Entry 5L5D (X-ray diffraction, 2.80 A resolution); this record covers chains B and C of the 28 polymer chains in the assembly.

# Chain B
Molecule: Proteasome subunit alpha type-3
Source organism: Saccharomyces cerevisiae (strain ATCC 204508 / S288c)
Notes: EC 3.4.25.1
UniProtKB: P23638 (PSA3_YEAST); residues 0-257 here correspond to UniProt positions 1-258 (UniProt number = residue number + 1)
Chain sequence (258 residues; each row starts with the number of its first residue; numbering starts at 0):
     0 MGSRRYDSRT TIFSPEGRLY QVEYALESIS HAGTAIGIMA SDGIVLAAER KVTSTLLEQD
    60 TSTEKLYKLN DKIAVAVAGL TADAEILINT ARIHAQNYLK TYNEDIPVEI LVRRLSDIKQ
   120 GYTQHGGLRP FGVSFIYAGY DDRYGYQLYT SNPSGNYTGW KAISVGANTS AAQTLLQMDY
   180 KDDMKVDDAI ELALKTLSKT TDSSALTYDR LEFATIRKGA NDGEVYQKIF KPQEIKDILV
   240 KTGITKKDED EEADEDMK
Not modelled in the structure: 0, 245-257
Curated features (UniProtKB/Swiss-Prot):
  - cross-link (Glycyl lysine isopeptide (Lys-Gly)): Lys99 (interchain with G-Cter in ubiquitin), Lys198 (interchain with G-Cter in ubiquitin), Lys230 (interchain with G-Cter in ubiquitin)

# Chain C
Molecule: Proteasome subunit alpha type-4
Source organism: Saccharomyces cerevisiae (strain ATCC 204508 / S288c)
Notes: EC 3.4.25.1
UniProtKB: P40303 (PSA4_YEAST); residues -1 to 252 here correspond to UniProt positions 1-254 (UniProt number = residue number + 2)
Chain sequence (254 residues; each row starts with the number of its first residue; numbers below 1 keep their minus sign (Met-1 is residue -1)):
    -1 MSGYDRALSI FSPDGHIFQV EYALEAVKRG TCAVGVKGKN CVVLGCERRS TLKLQDTRIT
    59 PSKVSKIDSH VVLSFSGLNA DSRILIEKAR VEAQSHRLTL EDPVTVEYLT RYVAGVQQRY
   119 TQSGGVRPFG VSTLIAGFDP RDDEPKLYQT EPSGIYSSWS AQTIGRNSKT VREFLEKNYD
   179 RKEPPATVEE CVKLTVRSLL EVVQTGAKNI EITVVKPDSD IVALSSEEIN QYVTQIEQEK
   239 QEQQEQDKKK KSNH
Not modelled in the structure: -1 to 0, 241-252
Curated features (UniProtKB/Swiss-Prot):
  - modified residue: Thr58 (Phosphothreonine)

# Interface between chain B and chain C
Contacting residue pairs (71; chain B residue first):
  Arg3(B) - Arg4(C)  hydrogen bond (backbone-side chain)
  Asp6(B) - Tyr2(C)  hydrogen bond
  Asp6(B) - Arg4(C)  salt bridge
  Arg8(B) - Arg4(C)
  Thr10(B) - Leu6(C)
  Thr10(B) - Arg125(C)
  Ile11(B) - Gln17(C)
  Phe12(B) - Gln17(C)
  Phe12(B) - Tyr20(C)  hydrophobic
  Phe12(B) - Ala21(C)  hydrophobic
  Phe12(B) - Ala24(C)  hydrophobic
  Phe12(B) - Leu76(C)  hydrophobic
  Phe12(B) - Arg125(C)
  Phe12(B) - Pro126(C)
  Phe12(B) - Gly128(C)
  Ser13(B) - Tyr20(C)
  Pro14(B) - Tyr20(C)  hydrophobic
  Pro14(B) - Glu23(C)
  Glu15(B) - Glu23(C)
  Glu15(B) - Arg27(C)  hydrogen bond (backbone-side chain)
  Gly16(B) - Tyr20(C)
  Gly16(B) - Glu23(C)
  Gly16(B) - Ala24(C)
  Gly16(B) - Arg27(C)  hydrogen bond (backbone-side chain)
  Arg17(B) - Arg27(C)
  Leu18(B) - Arg125(C)
  Met38(B) - Asp54(C)
  Arg112(B) - Arg81(C)
  Ser115(B) - Arg81(C)  hydrogen bond (backbone-side chain)
  Asp116(B) - Arg81(C)  salt bridge
  Gln119(B) - Ala78(C)
  Gln119(B) - Asp79(C)
  Gln119(B) - Ile82(C)
  Thr122(B) - Arg125(C)  hydrogen bond (backbone-side chain)
  Gln123(B) - Tyr118(C)
  Gln123(B) - Val124(C)
  Gln123(B) - Arg125(C)  hydrogen bond (backbone-backbone)
  Gln123(B) - Phe127(C)
  His124(B) - Gly123(C)
  His124(B) - Val124(C)
  Gly125(B) - Tyr2(C)
  Gly125(B) - Gly123(C)
  Gly126(B) - Tyr2(C)
  Tyr143(B) - Arg56(C)  hydrogen bond (backbone-side chain)
  Tyr143(B) - Ile57(C)  hydrophobic
  Tyr145(B) - Arg56(C)  hydrogen bond (backbone-side chain)
  Gln146(B) - Ile57(C)
  Leu147(B) - Ile57(C)
  Tyr148(B) - Ile57(C)
  Ser153(B) - Ala78(C)
  Gly154(B) - Ala78(C)
  Gly154(B) - Arg81(C)  hydrogen bond (backbone-side chain)
  Asn155(B) - Asn77(C)
  Asn155(B) - Ala78(C)
  Tyr156(B) - Pro59(C)  hydrophobic
  Tyr156(B) - Arg81(C)
  Gly158(B) - Gln53(C)
  Gly158(B) - Asp54(C)  hydrogen bond (backbone-backbone)
  Gly158(B) - Ile57(C)
  Gly158(B) - Thr58(C)  hydrogen bond (backbone-side chain)
  Trp159(B) - Leu50(C)  hydrophobic
  Trp159(B) - Lys51(C)
  Trp159(B) - Leu52(C)
  Trp159(B) - Gln53(C)
  Trp159(B) - Asp54(C)
  Lys160(B) - Leu52(C)  hydrogen bond (backbone-backbone)
  Lys160(B) - Gln53(C)
  Ala161(B) - Leu52(C)
  Gln172(B) - Leu52(C)
  Leu175(B) - Leu52(C)  hydrophobic
  Gln176(B) - Leu52(C)
Interface residues without a listed pair, chain B (41 interface residues in all): Glu108, Thr157, Tyr179

# Summary
41 residues of chain B face 31 of chain C across their interface, with 13 hydrogen bonds and 2 salt bridges.
Polar contacts include Asp6(B)-Arg4(C), Asp116(B)-Arg81(C) and Arg3(B)-Arg4(C).
Chain B is Proteasome subunit alpha type-3 and chain C is Proteasome subunit alpha type-4, both from
Saccharomyces cerevisiae (strain ATCC 204508 / S288c); the structure, Yeast 20S proteasome with human beta5i
(1-138) and human beta6 (97-111; 118-133) in complex with ONX ..., was determined by X-ray diffraction (same
publication as 5L52, 5L54, 5L55, 5L5A, 5L5B, 5L5E and 30 further entries).
